5XHA - chain A; structure by X-ray diffraction, 2.10 A resolution.

[Chain A]
Molecule: Extracellular invertase
Source organism: Aspergillus kawachii (strain NBRC 4308)
UniProtKB: G7XM46 (G7XM46_ASPKW); numbering as in UniProt (aligned over 25-628)
Chain sequence (605 residues; each row starts with the number of its first residue):
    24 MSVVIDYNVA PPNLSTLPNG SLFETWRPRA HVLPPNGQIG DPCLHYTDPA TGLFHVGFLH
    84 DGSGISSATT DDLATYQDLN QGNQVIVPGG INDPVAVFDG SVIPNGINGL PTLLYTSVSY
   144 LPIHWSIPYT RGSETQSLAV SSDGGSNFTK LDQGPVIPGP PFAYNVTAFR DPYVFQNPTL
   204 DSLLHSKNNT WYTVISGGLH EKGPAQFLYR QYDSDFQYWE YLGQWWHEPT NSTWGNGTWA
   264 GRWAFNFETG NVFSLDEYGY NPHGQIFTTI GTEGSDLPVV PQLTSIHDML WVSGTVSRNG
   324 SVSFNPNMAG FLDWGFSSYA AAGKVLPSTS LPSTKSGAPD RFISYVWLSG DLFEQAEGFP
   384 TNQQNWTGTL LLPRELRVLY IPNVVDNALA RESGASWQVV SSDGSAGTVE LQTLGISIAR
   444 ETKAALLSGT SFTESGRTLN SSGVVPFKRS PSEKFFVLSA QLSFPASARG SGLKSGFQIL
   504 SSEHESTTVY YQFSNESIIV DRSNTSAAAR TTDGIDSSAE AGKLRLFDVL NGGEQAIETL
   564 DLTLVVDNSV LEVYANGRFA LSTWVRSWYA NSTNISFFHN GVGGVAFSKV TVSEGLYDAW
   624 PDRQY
Sequence notes: expression tag (24)
Metal / ion sites: Na+: His-310, Gly-338, Phe-339, Ser-341
Residues lining bound ligands:
  - beta-D-fructofuranose (FRU), molecule 1: Asp-64, Leu-82, Phe-121, Asp-122, Arg-193, Asp-194, Glu-271, Thr-272, Tyr-342, Ala-343, Trp-370
  - beta-D-fructofuranose (FRU), molecule 2: Asp-64, Leu-82, Phe-121, Asp-122, Leu-144, Ile-146, His-147, Arg-193, Asp-194, Glu-271, Thr-272, Glu-296, Thr-307, Tyr-342, Ala-343, Trp-370
  - beta-D-fructofuranose (FRU), molecule 3: Phe-121, Leu-144, Ile-146, His-147, Arg-193, Glu-271, Glu-296, Thr-307
  - beta-D-fructofuranose (FRU), molecule 4: Trp-148, Ser-149, Thr-190, Leu-222, His-223, Glu-224, Gly-226, Thr-253, Phe-268, Val-302
  - beta-D-fructofuranose (FRU), molecule 5: Ile-439, Ser-440, Ile-441, Lys-446, Asp-564, Thr-566, Tyr-577, Ala-578, Asn-579, Gly-580

[Summary]
Ligands of chain A: 5 copies of beta-D-fructofuranose. His-310, Gly-338, Phe-339 and Ser-341 form the Na+
site.
Chain A is Extracellular invertase (Aspergillus kawachii (strain NBRC 4308)); the structure, Aspergillus
kawachii beta-fructofuranosidase complexed with fructose, was determined by X-ray diffraction, deposited
together with 5XH8 and 5XH9.
